PDB entry 6XP6 | X-ray diffraction, 2.40 A resolution | chains B and C of the 5 polymer chains in the assembly

# Chain B
Protein: MHC class II HLA-DQ-beta-1
Organism: Homo sapiens
UniProt: O19712 (O19712_HUMAN); numbering as in UniProt (aligned over 1-192)
Sequence (201 residues; numbered 0 to 200; the number before each row is that of its first residue; numbering starts at 0):
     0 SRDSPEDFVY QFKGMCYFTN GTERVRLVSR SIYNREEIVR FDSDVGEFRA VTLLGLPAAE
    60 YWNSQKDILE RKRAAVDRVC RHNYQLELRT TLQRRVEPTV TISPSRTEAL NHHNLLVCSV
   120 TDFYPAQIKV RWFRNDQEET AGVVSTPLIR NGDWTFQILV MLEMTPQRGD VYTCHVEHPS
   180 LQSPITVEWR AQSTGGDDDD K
Not modelled in the structure: 0-1, 105-112, 191-200
Construct notes: expression tag (0, 193-200)
Disulfide bonds: Cys15-Cys79, Cys117-Cys173
Covalently attached groups: glycan linked to Asn19

# Chain C
Protein: DQ2-glia-a2 peptide
Organism: Triticum aestivum
Sequence (26 residues; each row starts with the number of its first residue):
     1 AAPQPELPYP QPGSGGSIEG RGGSGA
Not modelled in the structure: 14-26

# Interface between chain B and chain C
Pairs across the interface - 30 pairs, chain B then chain C:
  Tyr9(B) - Gln11(C)  hydrogen bond
  Phe11(B) - Glu6(C)
  Phe11(B) - Leu7(C)
  Phe11(B) - Pro8(C)
  Leu26(B) - Glu6(C)
  Ser28(B) - Glu6(C)  hydrogen bond
  Pro56(B) - Pro12(C)
  Ala57(B) - Gln11(C)
  Ala57(B) - Pro12(C)
  Tyr60(B) - Pro10(C)
  Trp61(B) - Tyr9(C)
  Trp61(B) - Pro10(C)  hydrogen bond (side chain-backbone)
  Trp61(B) - Gln11(C)
  Ile67(B) - Tyr9(C)  hydrophobic
  Arg70(B) - Leu7(C)
  Arg70(B) - Tyr9(C)  hydrogen bond
  Lys71(B) - Glu6(C)  salt bridge
  Lys71(B) - Leu7(C)  hydrogen bond (side chain-backbone)
  Lys71(B) - Tyr9(C)
  Arg77(B) - Gln4(C)
  Arg77(B) - Pro5(C)  hydrogen bond (side chain-backbone)
  Val78(B) - Gln4(C)
  Val78(B) - Pro5(C)
  His81(B) - Ala2(C)  hydrogen bond (side chain-backbone)
  His81(B) - Gln4(C)
  Asn82(B) - Pro3(C)
  Asn82(B) - Gln4(C)  hydrogen bond (side chain-backbone)
  Leu85(B) - Ala2(C)
  Leu85(B) - Pro3(C)
  Arg88(B) - Ala1(C)
Also at the interface, not in a pair above, chain B (21 interface residues in all): Gly13, Ile37, Leu53, Ala74

# In short
Chain B and chain C form an interface of 21 and 12 residues respectively, with 8 hydrogen bonds and 1 salt
bridge. Polar contacts include Lys71(B)-Glu6(C), Tyr9(B)-Gln11(C) and Ser28(B)-Glu6(C).
Chain B is MHC class II HLA-DQ-beta-1 (Homo sapiens) and chain C is DQ2-glia-a2 peptide (Triticum aestivum);
the structure, 3C11-DQ2-glia-a2 complex, was determined by X-ray diffraction.
